Entry 3FH8 (X-ray diffraction, 1.67 A resolution); this record covers chain A.

Chain A:
Protein: Leukotriene A-4 hydrolase
From: Homo sapiens
Notes: EC 3.3.2.6
Reference sequence: P09960 (LKHA4_HUMAN); residues 0-610 here correspond to UniProt positions 1-611 (UniProt number = residue number + 1)
Amino-acid sequence (611 residues; each row starts with the number of its first residue; numbering starts at 0):
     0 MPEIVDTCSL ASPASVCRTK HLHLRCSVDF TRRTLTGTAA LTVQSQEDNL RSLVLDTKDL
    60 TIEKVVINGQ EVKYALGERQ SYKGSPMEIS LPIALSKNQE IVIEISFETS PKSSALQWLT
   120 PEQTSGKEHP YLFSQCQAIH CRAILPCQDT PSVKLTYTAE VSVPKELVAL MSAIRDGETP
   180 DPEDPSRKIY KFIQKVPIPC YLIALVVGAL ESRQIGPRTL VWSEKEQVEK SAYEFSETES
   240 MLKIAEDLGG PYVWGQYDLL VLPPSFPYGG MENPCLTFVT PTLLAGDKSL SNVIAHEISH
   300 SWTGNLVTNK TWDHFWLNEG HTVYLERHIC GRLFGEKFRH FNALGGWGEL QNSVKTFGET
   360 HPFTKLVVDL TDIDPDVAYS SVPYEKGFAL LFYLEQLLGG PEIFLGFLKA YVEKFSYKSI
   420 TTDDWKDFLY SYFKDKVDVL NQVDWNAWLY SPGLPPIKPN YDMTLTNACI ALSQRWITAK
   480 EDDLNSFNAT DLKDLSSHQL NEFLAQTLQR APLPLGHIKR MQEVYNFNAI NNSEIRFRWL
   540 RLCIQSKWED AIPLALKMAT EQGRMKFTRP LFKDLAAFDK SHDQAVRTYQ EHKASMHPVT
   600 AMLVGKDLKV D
Disordered / not traced: 0-3
UniProt features mapped onto this chain:
  - active site: Glu-296 (Proton acceptor), Tyr-383 (Proton donor)
  - binding site (a peptide): Gln-134 to Gln-136, Pro-266 to Glu-271, Arg-563 to Lys-565
  - binding site (Zn(2+)): His-295, His-299, Glu-318
  - site: Glu-271 (Pro-Gly-Pro binding), Asp-375 (Essential for epoxide hydrolase activity, but not for aminopeptidase activity), Tyr-378 (Covalently modified during suicide inhibition by leukotrienes), Gly-562 (Pro-Gly-Pro binding)
  - modified residue: Lys-72 (N6-acetyllysine), Lys-336 (N6-acetyllysine), Lys-413 (N6-acetyllysine), Ser-415 (Phosphoserine), Lys-572 (N6-acetyllysine)
Ion coordination: ytterbium (III) ion site 1: Asp-47, Asp-481 (together with acetate ion); ytterbium (III) ion site 2 near Asp-175 (its only coordinating residue here); Zn2+: His-295, His-299, Glu-318; ytterbium (III) ion site 3: Asp-426, Asp-610
Ligand contacts: 27P (1-[2-(4-benzylphenoxy)ethyl]pyrrolidine): Gln-134, Gln-136, Ala-137, Tyr-267, Gly-269, Met-270, Trp-311, Phe-314, Val-367, Leu-369, Pro-374, Asp-375, Ala-377, Tyr-378, Ser-379, Pro-382, Tyr-383

In short:
Chain A binds compound 27P. Asp-47 and Asp-481 coordinate ytterbium (III) ion site 1. The Zn2+ site is built
by His-295, His-299 and Glu-318. From UniProt: active-site residues Glu-296 and Tyr-383, 12 peptide-binding
residues and 3 Zn2+-binding residues.
Chain A is Leukotriene A-4 hydrolase (Homo sapiens); the structure, Leukotriene A4 Hydrolase complexed with
inhibitor 1-[2-(4-benzylphenoxy)ethyl]pyrrolidine, was determined by X-ray diffraction (same publication as
3FH5, 3FH7, 3FHE, 3FTZ and 3FUL).
